PDB entry 3EPX | X-ray diffraction, 1.85 A resolution | chains A and B

== Chain A (and B) ==
Protein: IAG-nucleoside hydrolase
From: Trypanosoma vivax
Notes: EC 3.2.2.1; chain B of this document is another copy of the same molecule, construct and numbering; everything in this record applies to it too
Reference sequence: Q9GPQ4 (Q9GPQ4_TRYVI); numbering as in UniProt (aligned over 2-327)
Amino-acid sequence (338 residues; numbered -10 to 327; the number before each row is that of its first residue; numbers below 1 keep their minus sign (Met-10 is residue -10)):
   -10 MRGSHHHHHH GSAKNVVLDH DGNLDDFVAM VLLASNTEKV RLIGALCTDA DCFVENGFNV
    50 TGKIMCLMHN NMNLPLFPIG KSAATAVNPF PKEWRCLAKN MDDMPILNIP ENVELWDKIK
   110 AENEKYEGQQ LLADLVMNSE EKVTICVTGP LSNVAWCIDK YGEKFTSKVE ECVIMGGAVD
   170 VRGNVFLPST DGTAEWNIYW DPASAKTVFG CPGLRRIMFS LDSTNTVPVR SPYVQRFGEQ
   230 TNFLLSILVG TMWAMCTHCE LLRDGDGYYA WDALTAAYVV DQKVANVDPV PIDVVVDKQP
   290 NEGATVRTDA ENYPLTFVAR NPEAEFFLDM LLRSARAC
Unresolved in the structure: -10 to 1, 250-253 (chain B: -10 to 1, 253-254)
Construct notes: expression tag (-10 to 1); conflict Asn301 (Lys in Q9GPQ4)
Residues lining bound ligands:
  - Ca2+ (CA): Asp10, Asp14, Asp15, Thr137, Gly138, Asn186, Asp261
  - IMQ ((2R,3R,4S)-2-(hydroxymethyl)-1-(quinolin-8-ylmethyl)pyrrolidine-3,4-diol): Asp10, Asn12, Asp14, Asp15, Asp40, Phe79, Trp83, Thr137, Met164, Asn173, Glu184, Trp185, Asn186, Gly254, Asp255, Gly256, Tyr257, Trp260, Asp261
From the paper describing this entry:
  - binding site for IMQ: Asp14, Asp40, Trp83, Asn173, Glu184, Asn186, Trp260, Asp261
  - conformationally variable residues (order/disorder transition, side-chain flip): Trp242, Leu250 to Asp253, Asp253 to Gly254
  - catalytic residues: Asp10, Trp260 (citing earlier work)

== How chain A and chain B interact ==
Disulfides between the chains: Cys85(A)-Cys248(B)
Residue-residue contacts (63; chain A residue first):
  Phe42(A) - Glu249(B)
  Phe42(A) - Leu250(B)  hydrophobic
  Asn45(A) - Glu249(B)  hydrogen bond
  Lys52(A) - Gln224(B)
  Lys81(A) - Leu251(B)
  Arg84(A) - Leu250(B)
  Cys85(A) - Cys248(B)  disulfide
  Cys85(A) - Leu251(B)  hydrophobic
  Lys88(A) - Ser220(B)  hydrogen bond
  Lys88(A) - Thr246(B)
  Lys88(A) - His247(B)
  Lys88(A) - Cys248(B)
  Lys88(A) - Glu249(B)  salt bridge
  Asn89(A) - Ala243(B)
  Asn89(A) - Met244(B)
  Asp91(A) - Gln224(B)  hydrogen bond (backbone-side chain)
  Asp92(A) - Ser220(B)  hydrogen bond
  Asp92(A) - Val223(B)
  Asp92(A) - Gln224(B)  hydrogen bond
  Asp92(A) - Ala243(B)
  Asp92(A) - Thr246(B)  hydrogen bond
  Met93(A) - Thr240(B)
  Met93(A) - Ala243(B)  hydrophobic
  Pro94(A) - Gly227(B)
  Pro94(A) - Thr230(B)
  Pro94(A) - Ser235(B)
  Pro94(A) - Ile236(B)
  Pro94(A) - Gly239(B)
  Pro94(A) - Thr240(B)
  Asn97(A) - Gln224(B)
  Asn97(A) - Gly227(B)
  Ile98(A) - Gly227(B)
  Ile98(A) - Thr230(B)
  Pro99(A) - Gly227(B)
  Pro99(A) - Glu228(B)
  Ser220(A) - Lys88(B)  hydrogen bond
  Ser220(A) - Asp92(B)  hydrogen bond
  Val223(A) - Asp92(B)
  Gln224(A) - Lys52(B)
  Gln224(A) - Asp91(B)
  Gln224(A) - Asp92(B)  hydrogen bond
  Gln224(A) - Asn97(B)
  Gly227(A) - Pro94(B)
  Gly227(A) - Asn97(B)
  Gly227(A) - Ile98(B)
  Gly227(A) - Pro99(B)
  Thr230(A) - Ile98(B)
  Ser235(A) - Pro94(B)
  Ile236(A) - Pro94(B)
  Gly239(A) - Pro94(B)
  Thr240(A) - Met93(B)
  Thr240(A) - Pro94(B)
  Ala243(A) - Asn89(B)  hydrogen bond (backbone-side chain)
  Ala243(A) - Asp92(B)
  Ala243(A) - Met93(B)  hydrophobic
  Met244(A) - Asn89(B)
  Met244(A) - Met93(B)  hydrophobic
  Met244(A) - Met244(B)  hydrophobic
  Thr246(A) - Asp92(B)  hydrogen bond
  His247(A) - Cys85(B)
  His247(A) - Lys88(B)
  His247(A) - Asn89(B)  hydrogen bond
  Glu249(A) - Lys81(B)  salt bridge
Other interface residues (no listed pair), chain A (34 interface residues in all): Cys41, Ile95, Phe226, Glu228, Cys245
Other interface residues (no listed pair), chain B (32 interface residues in all): Phe226, Cys245
The authors on this interface:
  - pairs named by the authors: Cys85(A)-Cys248(B)

== In short ==
Chain A and chain B form an interface of 34 and 32 residues respectively; the contacts include 1 disulfide
bond, 12 hydrogen bonds and 2 salt bridges. Polar contacts include Lys88(A)-Glu249(B), Glu249(A)-Lys81(B) and
Asn45(A)-Glu249(B). The authors report a contact between Cys85(A) and Cys248(B). From the paper: catalytic
residues Asp10(A) and Trp260(A); a binding site for IMQ at Asp14(A), Asp40(A) and Trp83(A) among others.
Both chains are IAG-nucleoside hydrolase (Trypanosoma vivax). Entry 3EPX (Crystal structure of Trypanosoma
vivax nucleoside hydrolase in complex with the inhibitor
(2R,3R,4S)-2-(hydroxymethyl)-1-(quinolin-8-ylmethyl)pyrrolidin-3,4-diol) was determined by X-ray diffraction,
deposited together with 3EPW.
